PDB entry 6WG3 | electron microscopy, 5.30 A resolution (low resolution: residue-level contacts below are approximate; hydrogen-bond / salt-bridge calls are withheld) | chains C and E of the 7 polymer chains in the assembly

Chain C:
Molecule: Double-strand-break repair protein rad21 homolog
From: Homo sapiens
UniProt: O60216 (RAD21_HUMAN); numbering as in UniProt (aligned over 1-631)
Chain sequence (631 residues; each row starts with the number of its first residue):
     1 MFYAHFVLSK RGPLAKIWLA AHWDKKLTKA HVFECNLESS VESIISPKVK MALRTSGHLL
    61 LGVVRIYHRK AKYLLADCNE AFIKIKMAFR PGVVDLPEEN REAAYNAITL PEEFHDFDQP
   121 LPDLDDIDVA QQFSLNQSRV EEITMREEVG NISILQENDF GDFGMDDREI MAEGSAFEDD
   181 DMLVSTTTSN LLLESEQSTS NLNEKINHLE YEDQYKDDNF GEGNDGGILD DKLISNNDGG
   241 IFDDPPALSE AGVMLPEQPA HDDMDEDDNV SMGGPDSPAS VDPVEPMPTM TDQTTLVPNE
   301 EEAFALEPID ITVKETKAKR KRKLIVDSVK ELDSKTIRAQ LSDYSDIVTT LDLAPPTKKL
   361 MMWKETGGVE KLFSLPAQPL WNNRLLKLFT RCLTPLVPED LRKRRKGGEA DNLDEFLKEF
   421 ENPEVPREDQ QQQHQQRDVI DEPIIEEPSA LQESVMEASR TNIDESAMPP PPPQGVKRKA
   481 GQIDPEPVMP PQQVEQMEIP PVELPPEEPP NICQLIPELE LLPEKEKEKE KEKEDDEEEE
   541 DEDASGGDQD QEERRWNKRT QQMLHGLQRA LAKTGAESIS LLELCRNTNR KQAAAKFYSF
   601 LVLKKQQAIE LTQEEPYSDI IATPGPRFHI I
Not modelled in the structure: 1-9, 93-153, 172-320, 395-557, 631
Construct notes: engineered mutation Ala172 (Arg in O60216), Ala279 (Asp in O60216), Ala450 (Arg in O60216)
Swiss-Prot annotation at these positions:
  - region: Ile154 to Met171 (Interaction with NIPBL)
  - modified residue: Ser46 (Phosphoserine), Ser153 (Phosphoserine), Ser175 (Phosphoserine), Ser249 (Phosphoserine), Thr394 (Phosphothreonine), Ser454 (Phosphoserine), Ser545 (Phosphoserine), Thr623 (Phosphothreonine)
  - cross-link (Glycyl lysine isopeptide (Lys-Gly)): Lys48 (interchain with G-Cter in SUMO2), Lys216 (interchain with G-Cter in SUMO2), Lys418 (interchain with G-Cter in SUMO2)
  - natural variant: Gln197 to Ile631 (deletion: In CDLS4), Pro376 (P376R: In CDLS4), Gly481 (G481R: Found in a radiation-sensitive cancer patient), Cys585 (C585R: In CDLS4), Ala622 (A622T: In MGS)
  - mutagenesis: Met1 to Asp126 (Abolishes interaction with SMC1), Asp126 to Asp282 (Abolishes binding to SMARCA5), Asp276 to Ser280 (Loss of cleavage by caspase-3 or caspase-7), Asp282 (D282E: No effect on cleavage by caspase-3 or caspase-7)

Chain E:
Molecule: Nipped-B-like protein
From: Homo sapiens
UniProt: Q6KC79 (NIPBL_HUMAN); numbering as in UniProt (aligned over 1163-2804)
Chain sequence (1652 residues; each row starts with the number of its first residue):
  1153 MSYYHHHHHH PSLSEVARKM KKKEKQKKRK AYEPKLTPEE MMDSSTFKRF TASIENILDN
  1213 LEDMDFTAFG DDDEIPQELL LGKHQLNELG SESAKIKAMG IMDKLSTDKT VKVLNILEKN
  1273 IQDGSKLSTL LNHNNDTEEE ERLWRDLIME RVTKSADACL TTINIMTSPN MPKAVYIEDV
  1333 IERVIQYTKF HLQNTLYPQY DPVYRLDPHG GGLLSSKAKR AKCSTHKQRV IVMLYNKVCD
  1393 IVSSLSELLE IQLLTDTTIL QVSSMGITPF FVENVSELQL CAIKLVTAVF SRYEKHRQLI
  1453 LEEIFTSLAR LPTSKRSLRN FRLNSSDMDG EPMYIQMVTA LVLQLIQCVV HLPSSEKDSN
  1513 AEEDSNKKID QDVVITNSYE TAMRTAQNFL SIFLKKCGSK QGEEDYRPLF ENFVQDLLST
  1573 VNKPEWPAAE LLLSLLGRLL VHQFSNKSTE MALRVASLDY LGTVAARLRK DAVTSKMDQG
  1633 SIERILKQVS GGEDEIQQLQ KALLDYLDEN TETDPSLVFS RKFYIAQWFR DTTLETEKAM
  1693 KSQKDEESSE GTHHAKEIET TGQIMHRAEN RKKFLRSIIK TTPSQFSTLK MNSDTVDYDD
  1753 ACLIVRYLAS MRPFAQSFDI YLTQILRVLG ENAIAVRTKA MKCLSEVVAV DPSILARLDM
  1813 QRGVHGRLMD NSTSVREAAV ELLGRFVLCR PQLAEQYYDM LIERILDTGI SVRKRVIKIL
  1873 RDICIEQPTF PKITEMCVKM IRRVNDEEGI KKLVNETFQK LWFTPTPHND KEAMTRKILN
  1933 ITDVVAACRD TGYDWFEQLL QNLLKSEEDS SYKPVKKACT QLVDNLVEHI LKYEESLADS
  1993 DNKGVNSGRL VACITTLFLF SKIRPQLMVK HAMTMQPYLT TKCSTQNDFM VICNVAKILE
  2053 LVVPLMEHPS ETFLATIEED LMKLIIKYGM TVVQHCVSCL GAVVNKVTQN FKFVWACFNR
  2113 YYGAISKLKS QHQEDPNNTS LLTNKPALLR SLFTVGALCR HFDFDLEDFK GNSKVNIKDK
  2173 VLELLMYFTK HSDEEVQTKA IIGLGFAFIQ HPSLMFEQEV KNLYNNILSD KNSSVNLKIQ
  2233 VLKNLQTYLQ EEDTRMQQAD RDWKKVAKQE DLKEMGDVSS GMSSSIMQLY LKQVLEAFFH
  2293 TQSSVRHFAL NVIALTLNQG LIHPVQCVPY LIAMGTDPEP AMRNKADQQL VEIDKKYAGF
  2353 IHMKAVAGMK MSYQVQQAIN TCLKDPVRGF RQDESSSALC SHLYSMIRGN RQHRRAFLIS
  2413 LLNLFDDTAK TDVTMLLYIA DNLACFPYQT QEEPLFIMHH IDITLSVSGS NLLQSFKESM
  2473 VKDKRKERKS SPSKENESSD SEEEVSRPRK SRKRVDSDSD SDSEDDINSV MKCLPENSAP
  2533 LIEFANVSQG ILLLLMLKQH LKNLCGFSDS KIQKYSPSES AKVYDKAINR KTGVHFHPKQ
  2593 TLDFLRSDMA NSKITEEVKR SIVKQYLDFK LLMEHLDPDE EEEEGEVSAS TNARNKAITS
  2653 LLGGGSPKNN TAAETEDDES DGEDRGGGTS GSLRRSKRNS DSTELAAQMN ESVDVMDVIA
  2713 ICCPKYKDRP QIARVVQKTS SGFSVQWMAG SYSGSWTEAK RRDGRKLVPW VDTIKESDII
  2773 YKKIALTSAN KLTNKVVQTL RSLYAAKDGT SS
Not modelled in the structure: 1153-1192, 1217-1230, 1281-1292, 1358-1379, 1476-1483, 1506-1523, 1630-1645, 1691-1707, 1730-1745, 1988-1997, 2373-2388, 2472-2532, 2629-2804
Construct notes: expression tag (1153-1162)
Swiss-Prot annotation at these positions:
  - modified residue: Thr1189 (Phosphothreonine), Ser1197 (Phosphoserine), Ser2493 (Phosphoserine), Ser2509 (Phosphoserine), Ser2511 (Phosphoserine), Ser2513 (Phosphoserine), Ser2515 (Phosphoserine), Ser2652 (Phosphoserine), Ser2658 (Phosphoserine), Thr2667 (Phosphothreonine), Ser2672 (Phosphoserine)
  - natural variant: Ile1206 (I1206V; deletion: In CDLS1), Glu1207 (E1207K: In CDLS1), Ala1246 (A1246G: In CDLS1), Cys1311 (C1311R: In CDLS1), Leu1312 (L1312P: In CDLS1), His1343 (H1343P: In CDLS1), Leu1348 (L1348R: In CDLS1), Val1441 (V1441L: In CDLS1), Val1625 (V1625F: In CDLS1), Ile1637 (I1637L: In CDLS1), Glu1647 (E1647K: In a breast cancer sample), Asn1722 (N1722H: In CDLS1), 16 further natural variant entries in UniProt

Interface between chain C and chain E:
Contacting residue pairs (23):
  Lys84(C) with Thr1458(E)
  Phe89(C) with His1448(E)
  Glu157(C) with Gly1782(E); Glu1783(E); Arg1819(E); Asp1822(E); Asn1823(E)
  Asn158(C) with Met1821(E)
  Asp159(C) with Met1821(E); Asn1823(E)
  Phe160(C) with Pro2439(E)
  Met165(C) with Arg1828(E); Arg1856(E); Leu1858(E); Asp1859(E); Thr1860(E)
  Asp166(C) with Leu1858(E); Thr1860(E)
  Asp167(C) with Leu1858(E)
  Arg168(C) with Asn2336(E); His2394(E)
  Ile170(C) with Trp1947(E); Gln2340(E)
Interface residues without a listed pair, chain C (21 interface residues in all): Lys72, Tyr73, Met87, Ile154, Gln156, Asp162, Phe163, Gly164, Glu169, Met171
Interface residues without a listed pair, chain E (27 interface residues in all): Lys1447, Glu1454, Glu1555, Leu1781, Arg1789, Arg1814, Arg1895, Asp2339, Ser2393

In short:
Chain C and chain E form an interface of 21 and 27 residues respectively. Curated annotation (UniProt) lists 7
mutagenesis sites on chain C.
Here chain C is Double-strand-break repair protein rad21 homolog and chain E is Nipped-B-like protein, both
from Homo sapiens. Entry 6WG3 (Cryo-EM structure of human Cohesin-NIPBL-DNA complex) was determined by
electron microscopy (same publication as 6WG6 and 6WGE).
